7PFY - chains B and D of the 3 polymer chains in the assembly; structure by X-ray diffraction, 1.38 A resolution.

== Chain B ==
Protein: Serine protease NS3
Source organism: Zika virus
Notes: EC 3.4.21.91, 3.6.1.15, 3.6.4.13
Reference sequence: Q32ZE1 (POLG_ZIKV); residues 1-177 here correspond to UniProt positions 1499-1675 (UniProt number = residue number + 1498)
Chain sequence (178 residues; row label = number of the first residue in the row; numbering starts at 0):
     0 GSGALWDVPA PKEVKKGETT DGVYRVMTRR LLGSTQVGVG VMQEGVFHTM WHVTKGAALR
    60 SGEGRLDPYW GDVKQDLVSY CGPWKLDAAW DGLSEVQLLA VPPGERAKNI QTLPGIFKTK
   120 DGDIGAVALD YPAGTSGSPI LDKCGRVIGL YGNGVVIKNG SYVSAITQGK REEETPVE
Not modelled in the structure: 0-17, 171-177
Construct notes: expression tag (0); conflict Lys107 (Arg1605 in Q32ZE1)
UniProt features mapped onto this chain:
  - active site (Charge relay system): His51, Asp75, Ser135

== Chain D ==
Protein: Inhibitor MI-2241
Chain sequence (6 residues; each row starts with the number of its first residue):
     1 XGXVKK
Modified positions: V7T ((2R)-6-azanyl-2-carbamimidamido-hexanoic acid) at position 1; BAL (beta-alanine) at position 3
Glycans and other covalent adducts: covalent link V7T_1-Lys6

== Interface between chain B and chain D ==
Contacting residue pairs (20; chain B residue first):
  His51(B) - Lys6(D)
  Asp129(B) - V7T_1(D)  hydrogen bond (side chain-backbone)
  Tyr130(B) - V7T_1(D)
  Ala132(B) - V7T_1(D)
  Ala132(B) - Lys6(D)
  Ser135(B) - V7T_1(D)
  Ser135(B) - Lys6(D)
  Tyr150(B) - V7T_1(D)
  Gly151(B) - V7T_1(D)
  Gly151(B) - Lys5(D)
  Gly151(B) - Lys6(D)
  Asn152(B) - Lys5(D)
  Asn152(B) - Lys6(D)  hydrogen bond
  Gly153(B) - Lys5(D)  hydrogen bond (backbone-backbone)
  Val154(B) - Val4(D)
  Val155(B) - V7T_1(D)
  Val155(B) - Val4(D)
  Gly159(B) - V7T_1(D)
  Tyr161(B) - V7T_1(D)
  Tyr161(B) - Lys5(D)  hydrogen bond (side chain-backbone)
Also at the interface, not in a pair above, chain B (15 interface residues in all): Asp75, Pro131

== In short ==
Chain B and chain D form an interface of 15 and 4 residues respectively; the contacts include 4 hydrogen
bonds. Polar pairs include Asp129(B)-V7T_1(D), Asn152(B)-Lys6(D) and Tyr161(B)-Lys5(D). UniProt lists 3
active-site residues on chain B.
Here chain B is Serine protease NS3 (Zika virus) and chain D is Inhibitor MI-2241. Entry 7PFY (Crystal
Structure of Unlinked NS2B-NS3 Protease from Zika Virus in Complex with Inhibitor MI-2241) was determined by
X-ray diffraction (same publication as 7O2M, 7O55, 7OBV, 7OC2, 7PFQ, 7PFZ and 5 further entries).
